Entry 6M5S (electron microscopy, 3.90 A resolution); this record covers chains A and B of the 3 polymer chains in the assembly.

[Chain A]
Molecule: Tripartite terminase subunit 3
From: Human alphaherpesvirus 1 strain 17
Notes: EC 3.1.-.-
UniProt: P04295 (TRM3_HHV11); residue numbers follow UniProt; this construct covers 35-727
Chain sequence (693 residues; row label = number of the first residue in the row):
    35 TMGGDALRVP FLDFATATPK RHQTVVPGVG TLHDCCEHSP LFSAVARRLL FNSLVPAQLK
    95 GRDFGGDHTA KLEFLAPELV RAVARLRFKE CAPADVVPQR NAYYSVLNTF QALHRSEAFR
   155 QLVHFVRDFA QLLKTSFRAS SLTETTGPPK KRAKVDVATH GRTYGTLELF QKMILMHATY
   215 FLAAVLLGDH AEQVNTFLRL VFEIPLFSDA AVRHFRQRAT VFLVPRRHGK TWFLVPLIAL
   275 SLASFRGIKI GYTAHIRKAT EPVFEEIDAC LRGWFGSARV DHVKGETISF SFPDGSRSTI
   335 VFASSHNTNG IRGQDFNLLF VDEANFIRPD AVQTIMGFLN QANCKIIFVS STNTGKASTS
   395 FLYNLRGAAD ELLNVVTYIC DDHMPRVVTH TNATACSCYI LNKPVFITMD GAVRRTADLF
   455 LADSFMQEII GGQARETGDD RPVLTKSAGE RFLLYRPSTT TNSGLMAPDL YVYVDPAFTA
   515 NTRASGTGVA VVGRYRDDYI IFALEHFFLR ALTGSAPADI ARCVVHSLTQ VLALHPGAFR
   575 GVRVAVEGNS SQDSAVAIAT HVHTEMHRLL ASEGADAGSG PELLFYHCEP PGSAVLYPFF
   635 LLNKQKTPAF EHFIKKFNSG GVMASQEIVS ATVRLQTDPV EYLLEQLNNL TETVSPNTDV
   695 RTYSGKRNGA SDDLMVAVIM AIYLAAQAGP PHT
Not modelled in the structure: 178-194, 603-613, 686-704
Swiss-Prot annotation at these positions:
  - motif: Pro183 to Val189 (Nuclear localization signal), Val258 to Thr265 (Walker A motif), Leu352 to Glu357 (Walker B motif)
  - active site: Glu357 (For ATPase activity), Asp509 (For nuclease activity), Glu581 (For nuclease activity), Asp707 (For nuclease activity)
Reported in the primary citation:
  - mutagenesis - R346A: abolished catalytic activity
  - catalytic residues: Arg346
  - catalytic residues: Asp509, Glu581, Asp706, Asp707 (by similarity / conservation)

[Chain B]
Molecule: Tripartite terminase subunit 1
From: Human alphaherpesvirus 1 strain 17
UniProt: P10212 (TRM1_HHV11); residues 2-775 here = UniProt positions 2-775
Chain sequence (774 residues; each row starts with the number of its first residue):
     2 AAPVSEPTVA RQKLLALLGQ VQTYVFQIEL LRRCDPHIGR GKLPQLKLNA LQVRALRRRL
    62 RPGLEAQAGA FLTPLSVTLE LLLEYAWREG ERLLGSLETF ATAGDVAAFF TETMGLARPC
   122 PYHQRVRLDT YGGTVHMELC FLHDVENFLK QLNYCHLITP SRGATAALER VREFMVGAVG
   182 SGLIVPPELS DPSHPCAVCF EELCVTANQG ATIASRLADR ICNHVTQQAQ VRLDANELRR
   242 YLPHAAGLSD ADRARALSVL DHALARTAGG DGQPHPSPEN DSVRKEADAL LEAHDVFQAT
   302 TPGLYAISEL QFWLASGDRA GQTTMDAFAS NLTALARREL QQETAAVAVE LALFGRRAEH
   362 FDRAFGSHLA ALDMVDALII GGQATSPDDQ IEALIRACYD HHLTTPLLRR LVSPEQCDEE
   422 ALRRVLARMG AGGAADAPKG GAGPDDDGDR VAVEEGARGL GAPGGGGEDE DRRRGPGGQG
   482 PETWGDIATQ AAADVRERRR LYADRLTKRS LASLGRCVRE QRGELEKMLR VSVHGEVLPA
   542 TFAAVANGFA ARARFCALTA GAGTVIDNRS APGVFDAHRF MRASLLRHQV DPALLPSITH
   602 RFFELVNGPL FDHSTHSFAQ PPNTALYYSV ENVGLLPHLK EELARFIMGA GGSGADWAVS
   662 EFQRFYCFDG ISGITPTQRA AWRYIRELII ATTLFASVYR CGELELRRPD CSRPTSEGRY
   722 RYPPGVYLTY DSDCPLVAIV ESAPDGCIGP RSVVVYDRDV FSILYSVLQH LAPR
Not modelled in the structure: 268-305, 433-477, 652-653
Sequence notes: engineered mutation Ser216 (Arg in P10212), Gln312 (Arg in P10212)
Swiss-Prot annotation at these positions:
  - zinc finger: Cys197 to His225 (C3H1-type)
  - binding site (ATP): Phe696 to Gly703
Metal / ion sites: Zn2+ site 1: Cys121 (shared with 1 residue of chain C); Zn2+ site 2: Cys197, Cys200, Cys223, His225

[Interface between chain A and chain B]
Pairs across the interface (196; chain A residue first):
  Asp39(A) with Val5(B); Thr9(B)
  Arg42(A) with Ala2(B)
  Val43(A) with Thr9(B); Gln13(B)
  Pro44(A) with Gln13(B), hydrogen bond (backbone-side chain)
  Phe45(A) with Gln13(B)
  Leu46(A) with Gln13(B); Ala17(B), hydrophobic
  Phe48(A) with Ala17(B), hydrophobic; Gln21(B)
  Ala49(A) with Gln21(B)
  Arg55(A) with Tyr242(B)
  Gly62(A) with Gln13(B), hydrogen bond (backbone-side chain)
  Val63(A) with Leu16(B), hydrophobic; Ala17(B)
  Leu66(A) with Gly20(B); Gln21(B)
  His67(A) with Thr24(B)
  Cys69(A) with Thr24(B); Phe27(B), hydrophobic; Leu184(B)
  Cys70(A) with Gly20(B); Thr24(B)
  His72(A) with Ala230(B); Val534(B)
  Ser73(A) with Gln23(B), hydrogen bond; Gly183(B); Leu184(B)
  Pro74(A) with Gln228(B); Val534(B); His535(B)
  Leu75(A) with Val180(B); Gly183(B); Gly536(B); Glu537(B); Pro540(B), hydrophobic
  Phe76(A) with Leu16(B); Leu19(B), hydrophobic; Gly20(B)
  Ala78(A) with Glu537(B)
  Val79(A) with Leu16(B), hydrophobic; Pro75(B)
  Ala80(A) with Leu16(B), hydrophobic
  Arg82(A) with Glu537(B), salt bridge
  Leu83(A) with Arg12(B); Leu76(B), hydrophobic
  Gln92(A) with Ser618(B)
  Leu93(A) with Ser618(B), hydrogen bond (backbone-side chain)
  Gly95(A) with Thr616(B); His617(B); Ser618(B)
  Arg96(A) with Ser615(B), hydrogen bond (side chain-backbone); Thr616(B), hydrogen bond (backbone-backbone); His617(B)
  Asp97(A) with Ser713(B); Arg714(B), hydrogen bond (backbone-side chain)
  Phe98(A) with Arg714(B)
  Gly99(A) with Arg714(B)
  Gly100(A) with Thr716(B)
  Asp101(A) with Thr716(B), hydrogen bond; Ser717(B), hydrogen bond
  His102(A) with Pro715(B); Thr716(B), hydrogen bond (side chain-backbone); Ser717(B)
  Ala104(A) with Phe72(B); Arg714(B); Pro715(B)
  Lys105(A) with Phe72(B); Thr74(B); Pro75(B)
  Leu106(A) with Thr74(B), hydrogen bond (backbone-side chain); Pro75(B), hydrophobic
  Glu107(A) with Arg12(B), salt bridge
  Phe108(A) with Gln68(B), hydrogen bond (backbone-side chain); Ala71(B); Phe72(B); Thr74(B); Pro715(B), hydrophobic; Thr716(B)
  Leu109(A) with Ala11(B), hydrophobic; Arg12(B); Leu15(B), hydrophobic; Gln68(B)
  Ala110(A) with Gln68(B), hydrogen bond (backbone-side chain)
  Leu113(A) with Leu15(B), hydrophobic; Gly64(B); Leu65(B)
  Val114(A) with Glu7(B)
  Ala116(A) with Arg60(B)
  Val117(A) with Ala11(B), hydrophobic; Lys14(B); Leu15(B), hydrophobic
  Arg119(A) with Arg60(B), hydrogen bond (backbone-side chain)
  Leu120(A) with Lys14(B); Leu18(B), hydrophobic; Arg60(B)
  Phe122(A) with Lys14(B); Leu18(B)
  Tyr137(A) with Gln13(B), hydrogen bond
  Val160(A) with Phe619(B), hydrophobic
  Ala164(A) with Phe619(B), hydrophobic
  Gly195(A) with Arg602(B)
  Arg196(A) with His601(B)
  Thr200(A) with Ala620(B); Gln621(B); Pro622(B)
  Leu201(A) with Phe619(B), hydrophobic; Ala620(B), hydrogen bond (backbone-backbone); Gln621(B); Pro622(B)
  Leu203(A) with Cys205(B); Gln621(B); Tyr629(B)
  Lys206(A) with Phe619(B)
  Met207(A) with Cys205(B); Val206(B); Thr207(B)
  Leu209(A) with Phe619(B), hydrophobic
  Met210(A) with Val206(B), hydrophobic
  Val235(A) with Ser618(B)
  Phe236(A) with Phe619(B), hydrophobic
  Glu237(A) with His617(B)
  Pro239(A) with Val199(B)
  Leu240(A) with Val199(B); His225(B); Glu537(B)
  Phe241(A) with Val199(B); Glu202(B); Glu203(B)
  Ser242(A) with Glu203(B), hydrogen bond; His225(B), hydrogen bond
  Ala245(A) with Glu203(B)
  His248(A) with Ala208(B)
  Phe249(A) with Val206(B), hydrophobic
  Arg252(A) with Glu420(B)
  Ala253(A) with Glu420(B); Leu423(B), hydrophobic
  Ile361(A) with Met430(B), hydrophobic
  Ile369(A) with Leu427(B), hydrophobic
  Met370(A) with Arg424(B)
  Leu373(A) with Arg424(B)
  Phe382(A) with Leu427(B), hydrophobic
  Phe395(A) with Val426(B); Met430(B)
  Asn398(A) with Val426(B)
  Leu399(A) with Leu423(B), hydrophobic
  Arg400(A) with Gln210(B)
  Ala402(A) with Ala422(B); Ala513(B), hydrophobic
  Ala403(A) with Gln210(B)
  Asp404(A) with Gln210(B); Asp419(B); Arg517(B), salt bridge
  Glu405(A) with Ala208(B); Gln210(B)
  Leu406(A) with Gln210(B); Asp419(B)
  Leu407(A) with Ala208(B); Asn209(B); Gln210(B)
  Asn408(A) with Asn209(B)
  Val409(A) with Asn209(B), hydrogen bond (backbone-backbone); Gly211(B)
  Val421(A) with Pro638(B), hydrophobic; Lys641(B); Glu642(B)
  Val422(A) with Thr213(B); Tyr628(B)
  His424(A) with Ala645(B); Arg646(B), hydrogen bond
  Thr425(A) with Asn624(B); Tyr628(B); Lys641(B)
  Asn426(A) with Asn624(B); Thr625(B), hydrogen bond
  Ala429(A) with His601(B)
  Thr450(A) with Arg646(B)
  Arg485(A) with Arg517(B); Cys518(B); Glu521(B), salt bridge
  Leu488(A) with Leu507(B), hydrophobic; Leu515(B), hydrophobic
  Ser492(A) with Ser317(B)
  Thr494(A) with Arg500(B), hydrogen bond
  Thr495(A) with Ala316(B), hydrogen bond (side chain-backbone); Ser317(B); Gly318(B)
  Asn496(A) with Ala316(B)
  Gln564(A) with Ala492(B)
  Arg602(A) with Glu483(B), salt bridge
  Glu661(A) with Val496(B); Arg500(B)
  Ser664(A) with Asp495(B)
  Arg668(A) with Asp495(B), salt bridge; Glu498(B), salt bridge
Also at the interface, not in a pair above, chain A (131 interface residues in all): Ala40, Pro111, Glu112, Ala118, Phe163, Leu167, Gly199, Glu202, Ala358, Asn374, Gly401, Ala427, Thr428, Cys432, Ile434, Glu484, Arg490, His560, Thr563, Ala567, Glu599, Gln660, Ala665
Also at the interface, not in a pair above, chain B (123 interface residues in all): Pro4, Pro8, Leu57, Leu61, Pro63, Ala67, Thr79, Arg221, Val232, His245, Leu315, Trp485, Ile488, Ala489, Gln491, Tyr503, Ser511, Ser514, Arg520, Gln522, Ser598, Glu632, Met649, Cys712, Glu718, Gly719

[Summary]
Chain A and chain B form an interface of 131 and 123 residues respectively; the contacts include 23 hydrogen
bonds and 7 salt bridges. Among the polar pairs are Arg82(A)-Glu537(B), Glu107(A)-Arg12(B) and
Asp404(A)-Arg517(B). The paper reports catalytic residues Arg346(A), Asp509(A) and Glu581(A) among others;
R346A of chain A abolishes catalytic activity.
Here chain A is Tripartite terminase subunit 3 and chain B is Tripartite terminase subunit 1, both from Human
alphaherpesvirus 1 strain 17. Entry 6M5S (The coordinates of the apo hexameric terminase complex) was
determined by electron microscopy together with 6M5R, 6M5T, 6M5U and 6M5V from the same study.
